PDB entry 5AQB | X-ray diffraction, 1.37 A resolution | chains A and B

# Chain A
Molecule: 3g61_db15v4
Organism: Synthetic construct
Chain sequence (428 residues; each row starts with the number of its first residue):
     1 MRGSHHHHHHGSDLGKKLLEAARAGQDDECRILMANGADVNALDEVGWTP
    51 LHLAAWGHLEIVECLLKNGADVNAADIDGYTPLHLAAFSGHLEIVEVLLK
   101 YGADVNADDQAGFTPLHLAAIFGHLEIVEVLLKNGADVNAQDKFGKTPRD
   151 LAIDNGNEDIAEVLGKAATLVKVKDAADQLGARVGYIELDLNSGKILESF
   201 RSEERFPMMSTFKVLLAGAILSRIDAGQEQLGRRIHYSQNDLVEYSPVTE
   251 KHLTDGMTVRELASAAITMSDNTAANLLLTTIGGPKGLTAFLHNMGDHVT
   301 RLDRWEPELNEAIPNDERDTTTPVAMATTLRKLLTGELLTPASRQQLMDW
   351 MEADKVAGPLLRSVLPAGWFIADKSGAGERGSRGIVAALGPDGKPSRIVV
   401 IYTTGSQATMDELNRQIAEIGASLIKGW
Unresolved in the structure: 1-17, 35-37
Disulfides: Cys-30/Cys-64

# Chain B
Molecule: Green fluorescent protein
Organism: Aequorea victoria
UniProt: P42212 (GFP_AEQVI); aligned to UniProt positions 2-231 over residues 2-231
Chain sequence (229 residues; numbered 1 to 231; 2 numbers in that range are skipped by the numbering (no residue carries them; nothing is unmodelled there); the number before each row is that of its first residue):
     1 SSKGEELFTGVVPILVELDGDVNGHKFSVSGEGEGDATYGKLTLKFICTT
    51 GKLPVPWPTLVTTF
    66 T
    68 VQCFSRYPDHMKRHDFFKSAMPEGYVQERTIFFKDDGNYKTRAEVKFEGD
   118 TLVNRIELKGIDFKEDGNILGHKLEYNYNSHNVYIMADKQKNGIKVNFKI
   168 RHNIEDGSVQLADHYQQNTPIGDGPVLLPDNHYLSTQSALSKDPNEKRDH
   218 MVLLEFVTAAGITH
Covalent attachments: covalent link Phe-64/Thr-66; covalent link Thr-66/Val-68
Modified residues: Thr-66 ({2-[(1R,2R)-1-amino-2-hydroxypropyl]-4-(4-hydroxybenzylidene)-5-oxo-4,5-dihydro-1H-imidazol-1-yl}acetic acid; CRO)
Differences from the reference sequence: expression tag (1); conflict Arg-80 (Gln in P42212); chromophore (66, 66, 66)

# How chain A and chain B interact
Pairs across the interface - 26 pairs, chain A then chain B:
  Val-46(A) with Ser-147(B); Asn-149(B)
  Trp-48(A) with Asn-149(B); Tyr-151(B); Tyr-200(B)
  Leu-53(A) with Tyr-200(B)
  Trp-56(A) with Tyr-151(B), hydrophobic; Tyr-200(B), hydrophobic; Gly-228(B); Thr-230(B)
  Gly-57(A) with Thr-230(B)
  His-58(A) with Thr-230(B)
  Ile-77(A) with Arg-168(B), hydrogen bond (backbone-side chain)
  Asp-78(A) with Lys-166(B); Arg-168(B), salt bridge
  Tyr-80(A) with Tyr-151(B)
  Leu-85(A) with Tyr-151(B)
  Phe-88(A) with Tyr-151(B), hydrophobic; Ile-152(B); Met-153(B), hydrophobic; Asn-198(B), hydrogen bond (backbone-side chain); His-199(B)
  Gln-110(A) with Lys-166(B), hydrogen bond; Arg-168(B), hydrogen bond
  Ala-111(A) with Lys-166(B)
  Phe-122(A) with Met-153(B), hydrophobic
Interface residues without a listed pair, chain A (18 interface residues in all): Glu-45, Asp-76, Ser-89, His-124
Interface residues without a listed pair, chain B (13 interface residues in all): His-148
Interface features reported in the paper:
  - interface residues, chain A: Asp-78(A), Phe-88(A)
  - interface residues, chain B: Lys-166(B), Arg-168(B), Asn-198(B)

# In short
18 residues of chain A and 13 residues of chain B are in contact, with 4 hydrogen bonds and 1 salt bridge.
Among the polar pairs are Asp-78(A)/Arg-168(B), Ile-77(A)/Arg-168(B) and Phe-88(A)/Asn-198(B). The paper
reports interface residues Asp-78(A), Phe-88(A) and Lys-166(B) among others.
Chain A is 3g61_db15v4 (Synthetic construct) and chain B is Green fluorescent protein (Aequorea victoria); the
structure, DARPin-based Crystallization Chaperones exploit Molecular Geometry as a Screening Dimension in
Protein Crystallography, was determined by X-ray diffraction, deposited together with 5AQ7, 5AQ8, 5AQ9 and
5AQA.
